6J2Q - chains L and M of the 47 polymer chains in the assembly; structure by electron microscopy, 3.80 A resolution.

== Chain L ==
Name: 26S protease subunit RPT4
Organism: Saccharomyces cerevisiae S288c
UniProt: P53549 (PRS10_YEAST); residues 1-437 here = UniProt positions 1-437
Sequence (437 residues; each row starts with the number of its first residue):
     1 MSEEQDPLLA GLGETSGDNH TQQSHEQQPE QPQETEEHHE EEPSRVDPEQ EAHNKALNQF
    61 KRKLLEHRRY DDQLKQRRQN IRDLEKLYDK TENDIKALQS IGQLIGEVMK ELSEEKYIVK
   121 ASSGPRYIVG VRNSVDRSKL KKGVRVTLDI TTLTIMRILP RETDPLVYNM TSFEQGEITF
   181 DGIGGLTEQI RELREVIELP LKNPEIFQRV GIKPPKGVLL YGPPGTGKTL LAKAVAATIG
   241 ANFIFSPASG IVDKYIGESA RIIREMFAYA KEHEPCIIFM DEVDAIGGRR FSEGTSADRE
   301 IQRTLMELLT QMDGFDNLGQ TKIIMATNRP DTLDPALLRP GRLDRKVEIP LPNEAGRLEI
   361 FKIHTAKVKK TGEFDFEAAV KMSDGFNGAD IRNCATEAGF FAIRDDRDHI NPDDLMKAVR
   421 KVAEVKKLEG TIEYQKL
Unresolved in the structure: 1-66
Swiss-Prot annotation at these positions:
  - binding site (ATP): G222 to T229
  - modified residue: S2 (N-acetylserine)

== Chain M ==
Name: 26S protease regulatory subunit 6A
Organism: Saccharomyces cerevisiae S288c
UniProt: P33297 (PRS6A_YEAST); numbering as in UniProt (aligned over 1-434)
Sequence (434 residues; each row starts with the number of its first residue):
     1 MATLEELDAQ TLPGDDELDQ EILNLSTQEL QTRAKLLDNE IRIFRSELQR LSHENNVMLE
    61 KIKDNKEKIK NNRQLPYLVA NVVEVMDMNE IEDKENSEST TQGGNVNLDN TAVGKAAVVK
   121 TSSRQTVFLP MVGLVDPDKL KPNDLVGVNK DSYLILDTLP SEFDSRVKAM EVDEKPTETY
   181 SDVGGLDKQI EELVEAIVLP MKRADKFKDM GIRAPKGALM YGPPGTGKTL LARACAAQTN
   241 ATFLKLAAPQ LVQMYIGEGA KLVRDAFALA KEKAPTIIFI DELDAIGTKR FDSEKSGDRE
   301 VQRTMLELLN QLDGFSSDDR VKVLAATNRV DVLDPALLRS GRLDRKIEFP LPSEDSRAQI
   361 LQIHSRKMTT DDDINWQELA RSTDEFNGAQ LKAVTVEAGM IALRNGQSSV KHEDFVEGIS
   421 EVQARKSKSV SFYA
Unresolved in the structure: 1-40, 86-112
Swiss-Prot annotation at these positions:
  - binding site (ATP): G222 to T229
  - modified residue: A2 (N-acetylalanine), Y180 (Phosphotyrosine)

== Interface between chain L and chain M ==
Contacting residue pairs - 113 pairs, chain L then chain M:
  H67(L) - I41(M)
  D71(L) - R45(M)
  L74(L) - L48(M)  hydrophobic
  R78(L) - F44(M)
  R78(L) - L48(M)
  Y88(L) - N55(M)  hydrogen bond (side chain-backbone)
  Y88(L) - I62(M)  hydrophobic
  T91(L) - I62(M)
  D94(L) - G133(M)
  I95(L) - I69(M)  hydrophobic
  A97(L) - L154(M)
  L98(L) - N72(M)
  L98(L) - L154(M)  hydrophobic
  L98(L) - L156(M)  hydrophobic
  S100(L) - P130(M)
  I101(L) - S152(M)
  G102(L) - V127(M)
  G102(L) - F128(M)
  G102(L) - S152(M)  hydrogen bond (backbone-backbone)
  G102(L) - Y153(M)
  Q103(L) - V127(M)
  Q103(L) - F128(M)  hydrogen bond (backbone-backbone)
  L104(L) - Q125(M)
  L104(L) - T126(M)
  I105(L) - V118(M)  hydrophobic
  I105(L) - T126(M)  hydrogen bond (backbone-backbone)
  I105(L) - F128(M)  hydrophobic
  S122(L) - R124(M)
  S122(L) - Q125(M)
  S122(L) - T126(M)  hydrogen bond (side chain-backbone)
  S123(L) - R124(M)
  T147(L) - F128(M)
  R157(L) - F128(M)
  L159(L) - F128(M)  hydrophobic
  D164(L) - K120(M)  salt bridge
  P165(L) - V83(M)
  P165(L) - P142(M)
  V167(L) - P142(M)
  V167(L) - N143(M)
  Y168(L) - N143(M)
  Y168(L) - F163(M)
  E177(L) - R213(M)  salt bridge
  P224(L) - A336(M)  hydrophobic
  G225(L) - R339(M)
  T229(L) - D313(M)
  K233(L) - G314(M)  hydrogen bond (side chain-backbone)
  F245(L) - F315(M)  hydrophobic
  P247(L) - N310(M)
  A248(L) - L306(M)  hydrophobic
  S249(L) - A260(M)
  S249(L) - R303(M)
  S249(L) - L306(M)
  S249(L) - E307(M)  hydrogen bond
  V252(L) - I256(M)
  V252(L) - G257(M)
  V252(L) - R303(M)
  K254(L) - I256(M)  hydrogen bond (backbone-backbone)
  Y255(L) - R124(M)
  E258(L) - R124(M)  salt bridge
  D281(L) - N310(M)  hydrogen bond (backbone-side chain)
  E282(L) - L306(M)
  E282(L) - L309(M)
  E282(L) - N310(M)
  E282(L) - R339(M)  salt bridge
  D284(L) - K289(M)
  D284(L) - Q302(M)
  D284(L) - L306(M)
  A285(L) - R299(M)  hydrogen bond (backbone-side chain)
  A285(L) - R303(M)
  A285(L) - L306(M)  hydrophobic
  G288(L) - R299(M)
  R290(L) - D292(M)  salt bridge
  R290(L) - G297(M)
  R290(L) - D298(M)  hydrogen bond (side chain-backbone)
  R290(L) - R299(M)
  T295(L) - E300(M)
  S296(L) - E300(M)
  E300(L) - I256(M)
  I301(L) - I256(M)  hydrophobic
  I301(L) - R303(M)
  R329(L) - F291(M)
  D331(L) - F291(M)
  T332(L) - F291(M)
  K367(L) - M210(M)
  K367(L) - G211(M)
  V368(L) - M210(M)
  V368(L) - G211(M)
  K369(L) - D209(M)
  K369(L) - M210(M)  hydrogen bond (backbone-backbone)
  A389(L) - R339(M)
  A389(L) - S340(M)  hydrogen bond (backbone-side chain)
  R392(L) - S340(M)
  N393(L) - S340(M)  hydrogen bond (backbone-side chain)
  N393(L) - D344(M)
  T396(L) - R213(M)
  E397(L) - R345(M)  salt bridge
  G399(L) - M210(M)
  G399(L) - I212(M)
  F400(L) - E195(M)
  F400(L) - P215(M)
  F400(L) - R345(M)
  I403(L) - R203(M)
  I403(L) - F207(M)  hydrophobic
  R404(L) - E191(M)  salt bridge
  R404(L) - E195(M)  salt bridge
  D408(L) - K206(M)  salt bridge
  D408(L) - M210(M)
  V425(L) - K346(M)
  K426(L) - L338(M)
  K427(L) - K346(M)
  L428(L) - V330(M)
  L428(L) - L333(M)  hydrophobic
  E429(L) - P335(M)
Also at the interface, not in a pair above, chain L (89 interface residues in all): I81, E85, L87, K90, I150, E162, L166, T171, G250, D253, R289, F291, E293, A297, N328, D390, A395, R407, I410, E424
Also at the interface, not in a pair above, chain M (79 interface residues in all): L51, L59, N65, K66, E84, M131, V132, L134, D151, E192, Y221, R264, E294, M305

== Overview ==
Chain L and chain M form an interface of 89 and 79 residues respectively, with 14 hydrogen bonds and 9 salt
bridges. Polar contacts include D164(L)-K120(M), E177(L)-R213(M) and E258(L)-R124(M). From UniProt: 8
ATP-binding residues on chain L; 8 ATP-binding residues on chain M.
Chain L is 26S protease subunit RPT4 and chain M is 26S protease regulatory subunit 6A, both from
Saccharomyces cerevisiae S288c; the structure, Yeast proteasome in Ub-accepted state (C1-b), was determined by
electron microscopy (same publication as 6J2N, 6J30, 6J2C and 6J2X).
